Entry 1D5Y (X-ray diffraction, 2.70 A resolution); this record covers chains M and B of the 4 polymer chains in the assembly.

Chain M:
Molecule: 21-nt DNA strand
Sequence (21 nucleotides; each row starts with the number of its first residue):
     1 TGACAGCACT GAATGTCAAA G

Chain B:
Molecule: Rob transcription factor
From: Escherichia coli
Notes: fragment: residues 3-289, klaaa extension after residue 289
UniProt: P0ACI0 (ROB_ECOLI); residue numbers follow UniProt; this construct covers 3-289
Amino-acid sequence (292 residues; numbered 3 to 294; the number before each row is that of its first residue):
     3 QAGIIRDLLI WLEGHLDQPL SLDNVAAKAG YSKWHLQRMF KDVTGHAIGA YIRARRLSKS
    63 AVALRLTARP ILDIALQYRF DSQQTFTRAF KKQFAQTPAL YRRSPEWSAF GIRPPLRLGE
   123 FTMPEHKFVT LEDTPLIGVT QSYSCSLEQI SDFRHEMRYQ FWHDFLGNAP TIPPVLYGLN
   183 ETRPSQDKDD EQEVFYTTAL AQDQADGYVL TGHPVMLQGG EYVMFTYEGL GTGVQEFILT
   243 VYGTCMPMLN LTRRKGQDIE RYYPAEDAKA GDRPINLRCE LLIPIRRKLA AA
Unresolved in the structure: 270-273
Swiss-Prot annotation at these positions:
  - DNA-binding region (H-T-H motif): Asp25 to Thr46, Ile73 to Phe96

Chain M / chain B interface:
Pairs across the interface (5; chain M residue first):
  DA8(M) with Arg55(B), salt bridge to the phosphate; Lys94(B), salt bridge to the phosphate
  DC9(M) with Thr87(B), phosphate contact; Arg90(B), salt bridge to the phosphate
  DT10(M) with Arg90(B), salt bridge to the phosphate
Interface residues without a listed pair, chain M (4 interface residues in all): DT1
Interface residues without a listed pair, chain B (5 interface residues in all): Trp36

Summary:
4 residues of chain M and 5 residues of chain B are in contact; the contacts include 4 salt bridges. Polar
contacts include DA8(M)-Arg55(B), DA8(M)-Lys94(B) and DC9(M)-Arg90(B).
Chain M is a 21-nt DNA strand and chain B is Rob transcription factor (Escherichia coli); the structure,
Crystal structure of the E. coli rob transcription factor in complex with DNA, was determined by X-ray
diffraction.
